Entry 1GL4 (X-ray diffraction, 2.00 A resolution); this record covers chains A and B.

[Chain A]
Protein: Nidogen-1
Organism: Mus musculus
Notes: fragment: g2 residues 385-665
UniProtKB: P10493 (NIDO_MOUSE); residues 357-637 here correspond to UniProt positions 385-665 (UniProt number = residue number + 28)
Sequence (285 residues; numbered 353 to 637; the number before each row is that of its first residue):
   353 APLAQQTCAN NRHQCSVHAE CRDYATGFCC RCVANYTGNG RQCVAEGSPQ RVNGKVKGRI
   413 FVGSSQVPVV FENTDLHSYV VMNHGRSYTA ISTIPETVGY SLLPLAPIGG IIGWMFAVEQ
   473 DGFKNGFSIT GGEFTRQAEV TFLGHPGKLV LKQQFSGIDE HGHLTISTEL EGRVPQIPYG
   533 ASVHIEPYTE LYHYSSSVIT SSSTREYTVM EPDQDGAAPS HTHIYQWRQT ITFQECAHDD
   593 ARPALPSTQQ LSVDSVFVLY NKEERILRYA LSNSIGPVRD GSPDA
Not modelled in the structure: 353-358, 632-637
Disulfide bonds: Cys-360/Cys-373, Cys-367/Cys-382, Cys-381/Cys-588, Cys-384/Cys-395
Ion coordination: Zn2+: Asp-511, His-513, His-515 (shared with His-1809(B) of chain B)
Swiss-Prot annotation at these positions:
  - site (Involved in perlecan binding): His-429, Tyr-431, Arg-620
  - glycosylation: Asn-387 (N-linked (GlcNAc...) asparagine)
What the authors report for this chain:
  - Zn2+ coordination: Asp-511, His-513, His-515

[Chain B]
Protein: Basement membrane-specific heparan sulfate proteoglycan core protein
Organism: Mus musculus
Notes: fragment: ig3 residues 1765-1858
UniProtKB: Q05793 (PGBM_MOUSE); numbering as in UniProt (aligned over 1765-1858)
Sequence (98 residues; row label = number of the first residue in the row):
  1761 APLAAPSKPI MVTVEEQRSQ SVRPGADVTF ICTAKSKSPA YTLVWTRLHN GKLPSRAMDF
  1821 NGILTIRNVQ PSDAGTYVCT GSNMFAMDQG TATLHVQV
Not modelled in the structure: 1761-1768, 1858
Disulfide bonds: Cys-1792/Cys-1839
Ion coordination: Zn2+: His-1809 (shared with Asp-511(A), His-513(A), His-515(A) of chain A)
What the authors report for this chain:
  - Zn2+ coordination: His-1809

[Interface between chain A and chain B]
Pairs across the interface (39; chain A residue first):
  Pro-401(A) / Asn-1810(B)
  Arg-403(A) / Ser-1842(B)
  Arg-403(A) / Asn-1843(B)  hydrogen bond (side chain-backbone)
  Arg-403(A) / Ala-1846(B)  hydrogen bond (side chain-backbone)
  Arg-403(A) / Met-1847(B)
  Asn-405(A) / Met-1844(B)
  Asp-427(A) / Pro-1799(B)
  Asp-427(A) / Ala-1800(B)
  His-429(A) / Ala-1800(B)
  His-429(A) / Thr-1802(B)
  His-429(A) / Ser-1842(B)  hydrogen bond
  His-429(A) / Asn-1843(B)  hydrogen bond (side chain-backbone)
  His-429(A) / Met-1844(B)
  Tyr-431(A) / Thr-1802(B)
  Tyr-431(A) / Val-1804(B)  hydrophobic
  Tyr-431(A) / Thr-1840(B)
  Tyr-431(A) / Ser-1842(B)
  His-436(A) / Asn-1810(B)  hydrogen bond (side chain-backbone)
  His-436(A) / Gly-1811(B)
  His-436(A) / Lys-1812(B)
  Arg-438(A) / Asp-1819(B)  hydrogen bond (side chain-backbone)
  Tyr-440(A) / Thr-1802(B)
  Tyr-440(A) / Val-1804(B)  hydrophobic
  Tyr-440(A) / Asp-1819(B)  hydrogen bond
  Ala-442(A) / Ala-1800(B)
  Ala-442(A) / Tyr-1801(B)
  Ala-442(A) / Thr-1802(B)
  Ser-444(A) / Pro-1799(B)
  Ser-444(A) / Ala-1800(B)
  Thr-445(A) / Pro-1799(B)
  His-515(A) / Met-1844(B)
  Phe-609(A) / Met-1818(B)  hydrophobic
  Phe-609(A) / Phe-1820(B)  hydrophobic
  Leu-611(A) / Phe-1820(B)  hydrophobic
  Leu-611(A) / Asn-1821(B)
  Glu-616(A) / Tyr-1801(B)  hydrogen bond
  Arg-620(A) / Tyr-1801(B)  hydrogen bond (side chain-backbone)
  Arg-620(A) / Asn-1821(B)  hydrogen bond
  Ala-622(A) / Phe-1820(B)  hydrophobic
Other interface residues (no listed pair), chain A (23 interface residues in all): Val-433, Thr-441, Val-610, Ile-618, Tyr-621
Other interface residues (no listed pair), chain B (21 interface residues in all): Leu-1803, Trp-1805, Thr-1806
The authors on this interface:
  - pairs named by the authors: Arg-403(A)/Ser-1842(B) (hydrogen bond), His-429(A)/Ser-1842(B) (hydrogen bond), Phe-609(A)/Phe-1820(B) (hydrophobic contact), Leu-611(A)/Phe-1820(B) (hydrophobic contact), Glu-616(A)/Tyr-1801(B) (hydrogen bond), Arg-620(A)/Tyr-1801(B) (backbone contact), Arg-620(A)/Phe-1820(B) (hydrophobic contact), Ala-622(A)/Phe-1820(B) (hydrophobic contact)
  - interface residues, chain A: His-429(A), Tyr-431(A), Tyr-440(A), Ala-442(A)
  - hot spots on chain A (mutagenesis) - H429A, Y431A, R620A: decreased binding to Basement membrane-specific heparan sulfate proteoglycan core protein (chain B) (citing earlier work)
  - interface residues, chain B: Ala-1800(B), Thr-1802(B), Val-1804(B), Asp-1819(B), Phe-1820(B), Met-1844(B)
  - hot spots on chain B (mutagenesis) - Y1801A (5-fold): decreased binding to Nidogen-1 (chain A) (citing earlier work)

[Summary]
23 residues of chain A and 21 residues of chain B are in contact; the contacts include 10 hydrogen bonds.
Polar pairs include Arg-403(A)/Asn-1843(B), Arg-403(A)/Ala-1846(B) and His-429(A)/Ser-1842(B). The authors
report hydrogen bonds between Arg-403(A) and Ser-1842(B), His-429(A) and Ser-1842(B) and Glu-616(A) and
Tyr-1801(B); hydrophobic contacts between Phe-609(A) and Phe-1820(B), Leu-611(A) and Phe-1820(B) and
Arg-620(A) and Phe-1820(B) among others; a backbone contact between Arg-620(A) and Tyr-1801(B). The paper
reports that H429A, Y431A and R620A of chain A reduce binding to Basement membrane-specific heparan sulfate
proteoglycan core protein (chain B); interface residues His-429(A), Tyr-431(A) and Ala-1800(B) among others.
Here chain A is Nidogen-1 and chain B is Basement membrane-specific heparan sulfate proteoglycan core protein,
both from Mus musculus. Entry 1GL4 (Nidogen-1 G2/Perlecan IG3 Complex) was determined by X-ray diffraction.
